8FAT - chains B and E of the 3 polymer chains in the assembly; structure by X-ray diffraction, 2.95 A resolution.

Chain B:
Molecule: Ky224 Antibody, light chain
Source organism: Mus musculus
Notes: antibody fragment or engineered binder
Chain sequence (219 residues; each row starts with the number of its first residue; a row labelled like 27A-27E holds insertion residues (27A, then the next letters in order)):
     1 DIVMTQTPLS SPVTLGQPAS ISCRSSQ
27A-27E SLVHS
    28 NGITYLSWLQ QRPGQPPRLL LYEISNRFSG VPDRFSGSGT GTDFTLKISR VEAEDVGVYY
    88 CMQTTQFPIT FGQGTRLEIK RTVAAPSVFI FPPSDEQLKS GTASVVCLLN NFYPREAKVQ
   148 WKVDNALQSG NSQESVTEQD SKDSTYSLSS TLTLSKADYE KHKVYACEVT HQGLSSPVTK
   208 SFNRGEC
Disordered / not traced: 213-214
Cystine bridges: Cys-23/Cys-88, Cys-134/Cys-194

Chain E:
Molecule: Circumsporozoite protein NPDP peptide
UniProt: P08307 (CSP_PLAFW); residues 1-16 here correspond to UniProt positions 130-145 (UniProt number = residue number + 129)
Chain sequence (16 residues; numbered 1 to 16; the number before each row is that of its first residue):
     1 NPDPNANPNV DPNANP
Disordered / not traced: 1-4

Chain B / chain E interface:
Pairs across the interface (14; chain B residue first):
  His-27D(B) with Asn-5(E); Ala-6(E); Asn-7(E)
  Ser-27E(B) with Asn-5(E), hydrogen bond
  Asn-28(B) with Asn-7(E)
  Tyr-32(B) with Asn-7(E), hydrogen bond; Asn-9(E)
  Thr-91(B) with Pro-8(E); Asn-9(E), hydrogen bond (backbone-side chain)
  Thr-92(B) with Ala-6(E); Pro-8(E)
  Gln-93(B) with Pro-8(E)
  Phe-94(B) with Pro-8(E), hydrophobic; Pro-12(E), hydrophobic
Also at the interface, not in a pair above, chain B (9 interface residues in all): Ile-96

Summary:
9 residues of chain B and 6 residues of chain E are in contact; the contacts include 3 hydrogen bonds. Among
the polar pairs are Ser-27E(B)/Asn-5(E), Tyr-32(B)/Asn-7(E) and Thr-91(B)/Asn-9(E).
Chain B is Ky224 Antibody, light chain (Mus musculus) and chain E is Circumsporozoite protein NPDP peptide;
the structure, Crystal structure of Ky224 Fab in complex with circumsporozoite protein NPDP peptide, was
determined by X-ray diffraction together with 8F95, 8F9E, 8F9F, 8F9S, 8F9T, 8F9U and 11 further entries from
the same study.
